PDB entry 5TMR | X-ray diffraction, 2.30 A resolution | chains A and B of the 4 polymer chains in the assembly

Chain A (and B):
Molecule: Estrogen receptor
From: Homo sapiens
Notes: fragment: ligand-binding domain; chain B of this document is another copy of the same molecule, construct and numbering; everything in this record applies to it too
Reference sequence: P03372 (ESR1_HUMAN); numbering as in UniProt (aligned over 298-554)
Amino-acid sequence (257 residues; numbered 298 to 554; the number before each row is that of its first residue):
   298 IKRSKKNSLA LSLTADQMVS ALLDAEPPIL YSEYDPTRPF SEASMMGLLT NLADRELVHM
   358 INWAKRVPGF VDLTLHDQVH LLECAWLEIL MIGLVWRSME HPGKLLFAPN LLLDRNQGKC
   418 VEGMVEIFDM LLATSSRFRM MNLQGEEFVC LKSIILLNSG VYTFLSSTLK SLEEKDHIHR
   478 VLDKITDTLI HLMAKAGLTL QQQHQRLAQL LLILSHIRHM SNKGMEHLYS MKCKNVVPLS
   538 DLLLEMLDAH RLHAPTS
Disordered / not traced: 298-303, 462-464, 549-554 (chain B: 298-303, 462-469, 549-554)
Differences from the reference sequence: engineered mutation Ser537 (Tyr in P03372)
Ligand contacts: 7FD (ethyl 3-{4-[cyclohexylidene(4-hydroxyphenyl)methyl]phenyl}prop-2-enoate): Met343, Leu346, Thr347, Leu349, Ala350, Glu353, Trp383, Leu384, Leu387, Met388, Leu391, Arg394, Phe404, Met421, Ile424, Phe425, Leu428, Leu525, Leu540

Chain A / chain B interface:
Pairs across the interface (53; chain A residue first):
  Ala430(A) with Tyr459(B)
  Arg434(A) with Tyr459(B), hydrogen bond; His476(B), hydrogen bond
  Ile451(A) with Leu509(B), hydrophobic
  Asn455(A) with Leu509(B); His513(B), hydrogen bond (backbone-side chain)
  Ser456(A) with His513(B), hydrogen bond (backbone-side chain)
  Tyr459(A) with Ala430(B); Arg434(B), hydrogen bond; Ile510(B); His513(B)
  His476(A) with Arg434(B), hydrogen bond
  Asp480(A) with Gln502(B); Gln506(B), hydrogen bond
  Thr483(A) with His501(B); Ala505(B)
  Asp484(A) with Gln498(B), hydrogen bond; His501(B), salt bridge; Gln502(B), hydrogen bond
  Ile487(A) with His501(B)
  Leu497(A) with Leu497(B), hydrophobic
  Gln498(A) with Asp484(B), hydrogen bond
  His501(A) with Thr483(B); Ile487(B); Leu504(B)
  Gln502(A) with Asp480(B); Asp484(B), hydrogen bond
  Leu504(A) with His501(B)
  Ala505(A) with Thr483(B); Leu508(B), hydrophobic
  Gln506(A) with Asp480(B), hydrogen bond
  Leu508(A) with Ala505(B), hydrophobic
  Leu509(A) with Ile451(B), hydrophobic; Asn455(B); Leu511(B), hydrophobic
  Ile510(A) with Tyr459(B)
  Leu511(A) with Leu509(B), hydrophobic; Ser512(B)
  Ser512(A) with Asn455(B), hydrogen bond; Ser512(B); Arg515(B), hydrogen bond
  His513(A) with Asn455(B), hydrogen bond (side chain-backbone); Ser456(B); Tyr459(B); Arg515(B), hydrogen bond
  Arg515(A) with Ser512(B), hydrogen bond; His513(B), hydrogen bond; His516(B)
  His516(A) with Arg515(B); Asn519(B), hydrogen bond
  Asn519(A) with His516(B), hydrogen bond; Asn519(B), hydrogen bond
  His547(A) with Lys520(B)
Interface residues without a listed pair, chain A (36 interface residues in all): Glu423, Met427, Gly457, Val458, Thr460, Leu479, Lys520, Glu523
Interface residues without a listed pair, chain B (36 interface residues in all): Gly457, Val458, Thr460, Leu479, Gln500, Glu523, His547, Arg548

Overview:
Chain A and chain B each contribute 36 residues to their interface, with 21 hydrogen bonds and 1 salt bridge.
Polar contacts include Asp484(A)-His501(B), Arg434(A)-Tyr459(B) and Arg434(A)-His476(B). Chain A binds
compound 7FD.
Chain A and chain B are both Estrogen receptor (Homo sapiens); the structure, Crystal Structure of the
ER-alpha Ligand-binding Domain (Y537S) in Complex with the Cyclofenil-ASC derivative, ethyl
(E)-3-(4-(cyclohexylidene(4-hydroxyphenyl)methyl)phenyl)acrylate, was determined by X-ray diffraction (same
publication as 5KR9, 5KRA, 5KRC, 5KRF, 5KRH, 5KRI and 43 further entries).
